5DZ8 - chains A and B; structure by X-ray diffraction, 2.41 A resolution.

== Chain A (and B) ==
Protein: BspA (BspA_V)
From: Streptococcus agalactiae serotype III (strain NEM316)
Notes: fragment: Variable (V) domain; chain B of this document is another copy of the same molecule, construct and numbering; everything in this record applies to it too
UniProt: Q8E589 (Q8E589_STRA3); numbering as in UniProt (aligned over 285-451)
Chain sequence (169 residues; each row starts with the number of its first residue; note: 284 numbers in that range are skipped by the numbering (no residue carries them; nothing is unmodelled there); numbers below 1 keep their minus sign (Gly-1 is residue -1)):
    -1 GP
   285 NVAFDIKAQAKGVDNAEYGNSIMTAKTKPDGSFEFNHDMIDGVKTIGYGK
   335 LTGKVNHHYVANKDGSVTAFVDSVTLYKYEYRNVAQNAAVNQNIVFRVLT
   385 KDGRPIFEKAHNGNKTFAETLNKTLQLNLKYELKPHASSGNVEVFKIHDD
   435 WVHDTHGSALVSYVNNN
Not modelled in the structure: 298-299 (chain B: 295-304, 372-374)
Differences from the reference sequence: expression tag (-1 to 0)
Modified residues: Mse307 (selenomethionine; parent Met); Mse323 (selenomethionine; parent Met)

== Chain A / chain B interface ==
Residue-residue contacts (147):
  Asn285(A) - Val448(B)
  Asn285(A) - Asn449(B)
  Asn285(A) - Asn450(B)  hydrogen bond (backbone-backbone)
  Asn285(A) - Asn451(B)
  Val286(A) - Val448(B)
  Ala287(A) - Ser446(B)
  Ala287(A) - Tyr447(B)
  Ala287(A) - Val448(B)  hydrogen bond (backbone-backbone)
  Ala287(A) - Asn450(B)
  Phe288(A) - Ser446(B)
  Phe288(A) - Tyr447(B)  hydrophobic
  Asp289(A) - Val445(B)
  Asp289(A) - Ser446(B)  hydrogen bond (backbone-backbone)
  Ile290(A) - Leu444(B)
  Ile290(A) - Val445(B)  hydrophobic
  Lys291(A) - Ser442(B)
  Lys291(A) - Ala443(B)
  Lys291(A) - Leu444(B)  hydrogen bond (backbone-backbone)
  Lys291(A) - Val445(B)
  Lys291(A) - Ser446(B)  hydrogen bond
  Ala292(A) - Ser442(B)
  Gln293(A) - Gly441(B)
  Gln293(A) - Ser442(B)  hydrogen bond (backbone-backbone)
  Gln293(A) - Leu444(B)
  Ala294(A) - His440(B)
  Lys295(A) - His440(B)  hydrogen bond (backbone-backbone)
  Lys295(A) - Gly441(B)
  Val339(A) - Tyr447(B)
  His341(A) - Tyr447(B)  hydrogen bond
  Tyr343(A) - Tyr447(B)
  Gly349(A) - Asn449(B)  hydrogen bond (backbone-side chain)
  Gly349(A) - Asn451(B)  hydrogen bond (backbone-side chain)
  Ser350(A) - Asn449(B)
  Val351(A) - Asn449(B)
  Val355(A) - Tyr447(B)  hydrophobic
  Leu417(A) - Asn449(B)  hydrogen bond (backbone-side chain)
  Lys418(A) - Asn449(B)  hydrogen bond (backbone-side chain)
  Pro419(A) - Asn449(B)
  Pro419(A) - Asn451(B)
  His420(A) - Asn449(B)  hydrogen bond (backbone-backbone)
  His420(A) - Asn451(B)  hydrogen bond (side chain-backbone)
  Ala421(A) - Val448(B)
  Ala421(A) - Asn449(B)  hydrogen bond (backbone-backbone)
  Ser422(A) - Tyr447(B)  hydrogen bond (side chain-backbone)
  Ser422(A) - Val448(B)
  Ser423(A) - Ser446(B)
  Ser423(A) - Tyr447(B)  hydrogen bond (backbone-backbone)
  Gly424(A) - Val445(B)
  Gly424(A) - Ser446(B)
  Asn425(A) - Leu444(B)
  Asn425(A) - Val445(B)
  Val426(A) - Ala443(B)
  Val426(A) - Leu444(B)
  Val426(A) - Val445(B)  hydrogen bond (backbone-backbone)
  Glu427(A) - Ser442(B)  hydrogen bond
  Glu427(A) - Ala443(B)
  Glu427(A) - Leu444(B)
  Val428(A) - Ala443(B)  hydrogen bond (backbone-backbone)
  Val428(A) - Val445(B)  hydrophobic
  Phe429(A) - Ser442(B)
  Phe429(A) - Ala443(B)  hydrogen bond (backbone-backbone)
  Lys430(A) - Gly441(B)
  Ile431(A) - Thr439(B)
  Ile431(A) - His440(B)
  Ile431(A) - Gly441(B)  hydrogen bond (backbone-backbone)
  His432(A) - Thr439(B)
  His432(A) - His440(B)  hydrogen bond
  Asp433(A) - Thr439(B)  hydrogen bond (backbone-backbone)
  Asp434(A) - His437(B)
  Asp434(A) - Asp438(B)
  Asp434(A) - Thr439(B)  hydrogen bond (side chain-backbone)
  Asp434(A) - His440(B)  salt bridge
  Trp435(A) - Trp435(B)
  Trp435(A) - Val436(B)
  Trp435(A) - His437(B)  hydrogen bond (backbone-backbone)
  Val436(A) - Trp435(B)
  His437(A) - Asp434(B)
  His437(A) - Trp435(B)  hydrogen bond (backbone-backbone)
  Asp438(A) - Asp434(B)
  Thr439(A) - Ser305(B)
  Thr439(A) - Ile431(B)
  Thr439(A) - His432(B)
  Thr439(A) - Asp433(B)  hydrogen bond (backbone-backbone)
  Thr439(A) - Asp434(B)
  His440(A) - Ala294(B)
  His440(A) - Ile431(B)
  His440(A) - His432(B)  hydrogen bond
  His440(A) - Asp434(B)  salt bridge
  Gly441(A) - Gln293(B)
  Gly441(A) - Lys430(B)
  Gly441(A) - Ile431(B)  hydrogen bond (backbone-backbone)
  Ser442(A) - Lys291(B)
  Ser442(A) - Ala292(B)
  Ser442(A) - Gln293(B)  hydrogen bond (backbone-backbone)
  Ser442(A) - Glu427(B)  hydrogen bond
  Ser442(A) - Phe429(B)
  Ala443(A) - Lys291(B)
  Ala443(A) - Val426(B)
  Ala443(A) - Glu427(B)
  Ala443(A) - Val428(B)  hydrogen bond (backbone-backbone)
  Ala443(A) - Phe429(B)  hydrogen bond (backbone-backbone)
  Leu444(A) - Ile290(B)
  Leu444(A) - Lys291(B)  hydrogen bond (backbone-backbone)
  Leu444(A) - Gln293(B)
  Leu444(A) - Val426(B)
  Leu444(A) - Glu427(B)
  Val445(A) - Asp289(B)
  Val445(A) - Ile290(B)  hydrophobic
  Val445(A) - Val339(B)  hydrophobic
  Val445(A) - Gly424(B)
  Val445(A) - Asn425(B)
  Val445(A) - Val426(B)  hydrogen bond (backbone-backbone)
  Val445(A) - Val428(B)  hydrophobic
  Ser446(A) - Ala287(B)
  Ser446(A) - Phe288(B)
  Ser446(A) - Asp289(B)  hydrogen bond (backbone-backbone)
  Ser446(A) - Ser423(B)
  Ser446(A) - Gly424(B)
  Tyr447(A) - Ala287(B)
  Tyr447(A) - Phe288(B)  hydrophobic
  Tyr447(A) - Val339(B)
  Tyr447(A) - His341(B)  hydrogen bond
  Tyr447(A) - Tyr343(B)
  Tyr447(A) - Val355(B)  hydrophobic
  Tyr447(A) - Ser422(B)
  Tyr447(A) - Ser423(B)  hydrogen bond (backbone-side chain)
  Val448(A) - Asn285(B)
  Val448(A) - Val286(B)
  Val448(A) - Ala287(B)  hydrogen bond (backbone-backbone)
  Val448(A) - Ala421(B)
  Val448(A) - Ser422(B)
  Asn449(A) - Asn285(B)
  Asn449(A) - Gly349(B)  hydrogen bond (side chain-backbone)
  Asn449(A) - Ser350(B)
  Asn449(A) - Val351(B)
  Asn449(A) - Leu417(B)  hydrogen bond (side chain-backbone)
  Asn449(A) - Lys418(B)  hydrogen bond (side chain-backbone)
  Asn449(A) - Pro419(B)
  Asn449(A) - His420(B)  hydrogen bond (backbone-backbone)
  Asn449(A) - Ala421(B)  hydrogen bond (backbone-backbone)
  Asn450(A) - Asn285(B)  hydrogen bond (backbone-backbone)
  Asn450(A) - Ala287(B)
  Asn450(A) - His420(B)
  Asn451(A) - Asn285(B)  hydrogen bond
  Asn451(A) - Gly349(B)
  Asn451(A) - Pro419(B)
  Asn451(A) - His420(B)
Also at the interface, not in a pair above, chain A (56 interface residues in all): Phe319, Ala353, Gln376
Also at the interface, not in a pair above, chain B (57 interface residues in all): Gly-1, Phe319, Ala353, Asn375

== In short ==
56 residues of chain A face 57 of chain B across their interface, with 47 hydrogen bonds and 2 salt bridges.
Among the polar pairs are Asp434(A)-His440(B), Lys291(A)-Ser446(B) and His341(A)-Tyr447(B).
Both chains are BspA (BspA_V) (Streptococcus agalactiae serotype III (strain NEM316)). Entry 5DZ8
(Streptococcus agalactiae AgI/II polypeptide BspA variable (V) domain) was determined by X-ray diffraction,
deposited together with 5DZ9 and 5DZA.
